Entry 5ZU1 (X-ray diffraction, 3.01 A resolution); this record covers chains D and E of the 6 polymer chains in the assembly.

Chain D:
Molecule: Double-stranded RNA-specific adenosine deaminase
Source organism: Homo sapiens
Notes: EC 3.5.4.37
UniProt: P55265 (DSRAD_HUMAN); numbering as in UniProt (aligned over 140-198)
Amino-acid sequence (63 residues; each row starts with the number of its first residue; note: 140 numbers in that range are skipped by the numbering (no residue carries them; nothing is unmodelled there); numbers below 1 keep their minus sign (Gly-4 is residue -4)):
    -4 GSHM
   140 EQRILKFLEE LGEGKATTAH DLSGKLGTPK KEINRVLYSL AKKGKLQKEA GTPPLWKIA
Not modelled in the structure: -4, 148-162
Sequence notes: expression tag (-4 to -1)
UniProt features mapped onto this chain:
  - natural variant: Pro193 (P193A: In AGS6)

Chain E:
Molecule: 17-nt DNA strand
Sequence (17 nucleotides; numbered 1 to 17; the number before each row is that of its first residue):
     1 GTCGCGCGCC TTAAACC

Interface between chain D and chain E:
Pairs across the interface (12):
  Lys169(D) - DG4(E)  phosphate contact
  Lys170(D) - DG4(E)  phosphate contact
  Asn173(D) - DC3(E)  phosphate contact
  Asn173(D) - DG4(E)  hydrogen bond to the phosphate
  Arg174(D) - DG4(E)  phosphate contact
  Tyr177(D) - DC3(E)  hydrogen bond to the phosphate
  Tyr177(D) - DG4(E)  base contact
  Thr191(D) - DG1(E)  phosphate contact
  Thr191(D) - DT2(E)  phosphate contact
  Pro192(D) - DT2(E)  phosphate contact
  Pro193(D) - DT2(E)  phosphate contact
  Pro193(D) - DC3(E)  phosphate contact
Interface residues without a listed pair, chain E (5 interface residues in all): DC5

Overview:
8 residues of chain D face 5 of chain E across their interface; the contacts include 2 hydrogen bonds. Among
the polar pairs are Asn173(D)-DG4(E) and Tyr177(D)-DC3(E).
Here chain D is Double-stranded RNA-specific adenosine deaminase (Homo sapiens) and chain E is a 17-nt DNA
strand. Entry 5ZU1 (Crystal Structure of BZ junction in diverse sequence) was determined by X-ray diffraction,
deposited together with 5ZUO and 5ZUP.
